8POP - chains A and K of the 11 polymer chains in the assembly; structure by electron microscopy, 3.00 A resolution.

# Chain A
Molecule: Terminase small subunit
From: Escherichia phage HK97
UniProt: Q9MBW4 (Q9MBW4_BPHK7); numbering as in UniProt (aligned over 1-161)
Amino-acid sequence (161 residues; each row starts with the number of its first residue):
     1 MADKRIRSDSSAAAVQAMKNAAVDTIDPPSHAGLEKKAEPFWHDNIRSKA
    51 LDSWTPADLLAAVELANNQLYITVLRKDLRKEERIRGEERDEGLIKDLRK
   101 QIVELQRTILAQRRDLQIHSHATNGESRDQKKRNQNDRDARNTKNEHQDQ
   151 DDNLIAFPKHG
Not modelled in the structure: 1-2, 125-161
UniProt features mapped onto this chain:
  - region: Lys37 to Leu60 (Helix-turn-helix (HTH))
  - binding site (DNA): Lys96, Lys100, Arg107, Arg114, Arg128
Reported in the primary citation:
  - binding site for the 31-nt DNA strand (chain K): Arg7, Ser8, Lys96, Lys100, Arg107, Arg114, Arg128, Lys132
  - specificity-determining residues: Arg128
  - contacts within the chain: Arg7-Asp9 (salt bridge)
  - conformationally variable residues (order/disorder transition): Asp3 to Val23
  - binding site for the 31-nt DNA strand: Arg128
  - mutagenesis - K4A, R5A, R7A, R128A: abolished binding to DNA
  - mutagenesis - K4A/R5A/R7A: decreased binding to DNA

# Chain K
Molecule: 31-nt DNA strand
Sequence (31 nucleotides; row label = number of the first residue in the row):
     7 ATTTAACGCTAACCCGATTTTTTTAGTTTTA
Not modelled in the structure: 7-9

# Interface between chain A and chain K
Pairs across the interface - 12 pairs, chain A then chain K:
  Lys4(A) - DA18(K)  hydrogen bond to the base
  Lys4(A) - DC19(K)  sugar contact
  Arg5(A) - DA18(K)  salt bridge to the phosphate
  Arg5(A) - DC19(K)  salt bridge to the phosphate
  Ile6(A) - DA18(K)  phosphate contact
  Arg7(A) - DT16(K)  hydrogen bond to the base
  Arg7(A) - DA17(K)  hydrogen bond to the sugar
  Ser8(A) - DA17(K)  phosphate contact
  Ser8(A) - DA18(K)  hydrogen bond to the phosphate
  Asp9(A) - DA17(K)  sugar contact
  Arg114(A) - DT27(K)  hydrogen bond to the phosphate
  Arg114(A) - DT28(K)  salt bridge to the phosphate
Also at the interface, not in a pair above, chain A (8 interface residues in all): Ala111

# Overview
The interface between chain A and chain K involves 8 residues on one side and 6 on the other; the contacts
include 5 hydrogen bonds and 3 salt bridges. Polar contacts include Lys4(A)-DA18(K), Arg7(A)-DT16(K) and
Arg7(A)-DA17(K). The paper reports a binding site for the 31-nt DNA strand (chain K) at Arg7(A), Ser8(A) and
Lys96(A) among others; K4A, R5A and R7A of chain A, among others, abolish binding to DNA; 5 substitutions were
tested in all.
Chain A is Terminase small subunit (Escherichia phage HK97) and chain K is a 31-nt DNA strand; the structure,
HK97 small terminase in complex with DNA, was determined by electron microscopy.
